PDB entry 1YKK | X-ray diffraction, 2.06 A resolution | chains B and H of the 12 polymer chains in the assembly

== Chain B (and H) ==
Molecule: Protocatechuate 3,4-dioxygenase beta chain
Source organism: Pseudomonas putida
Notes: EC 1.13.11.3; chain H of this document is another copy of the same molecule, construct and numbering; everything in this record applies to it too
UniProtKB: P00437 (PCXB_PSEPU); residues 301-538 here correspond to UniProt positions 1-238 (UniProt number = residue number - 300)
Sequence (238 residues; row label = number of the first residue in the row):
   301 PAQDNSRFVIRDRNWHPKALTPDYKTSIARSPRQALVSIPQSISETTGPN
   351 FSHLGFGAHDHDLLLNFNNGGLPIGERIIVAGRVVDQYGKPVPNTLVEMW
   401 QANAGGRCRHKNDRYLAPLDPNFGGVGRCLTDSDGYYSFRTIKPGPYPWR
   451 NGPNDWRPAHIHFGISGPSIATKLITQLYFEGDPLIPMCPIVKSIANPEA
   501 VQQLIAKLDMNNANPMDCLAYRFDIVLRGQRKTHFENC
Modified positions: C429 (s,s-(2-hydroxyethyl)thiocysteine; CME)
Construct notes: engineered mutation C408 (Tyr108 in P00437); modified residue (429)
Ion coordination: Fe ion: Y447, H460, H462

== Interface between chain B and chain H ==
Pairs across the interface (69; chain B residue first):
  L372(B) with L416(H); P418(H)
  P373(B) with P418(H)
  I374(B) with I374(H), hydrophobic; D420(H)
  G375(B) with A404(H); G405(H)
  E376(B) with A404(H), hydrogen bond (backbone-backbone); G405(H); G445(H); P446(H)
  R377(B) with Y415(H); L416(H)
  A404(B) with G375(H); E376(H), hydrogen bond (backbone-backbone)
  G405(B) with G375(H)
  Y415(B) with R377(H); M516(H); D517(H), hydrogen bond (side chain-backbone)
  L416(B) with L372(H); R377(H); M516(H)
  P418(B) with L372(H); P373(H); I374(H), hydrophobic
  L419(B) with I374(H)
  G445(B) with E376(H)
  P446(B) with E376(H)
  P448(B) with M516(H), hydrophobic
  W449(B) with M516(H)
  R450(B) with M516(H)
  P453(B) with P515(H)
  N454(B) with M510(H), hydrogen bond (side chain-backbone); P515(H)
  W456(B) with M510(H); N514(H); D517(H); C518(H); L519(H), hydrophobic
  E481(B) with P484(H)
  G482(B) with E481(H); G482(H)
  P484(B) with E481(H); L508(H), hydrophobic
  L485(B) with L508(H), hydrophobic; L519(H), hydrophobic
  M488(B) with L508(H), hydrophobic; M510(H), hydrophobic
  L508(B) with P484(H), hydrophobic; L485(H), hydrophobic; M488(H), hydrophobic
  M510(B) with N454(H), hydrogen bond (backbone-side chain); W456(H); M488(H), hydrophobic
  A513(B) with N454(H)
  N514(B) with W456(H)
  P515(B) with P453(H); N454(H)
  M516(B) with Y415(H); L416(H); P448(H), hydrophobic; W449(H); R450(H)
  D517(B) with Y415(H), hydrogen bond (backbone-side chain); W456(H)
  C518(B) with W456(H)
  L519(B) with P446(H), hydrophobic; W456(H), hydrophobic; L485(H), hydrophobic
Other interface residues (no listed pair), chain B (36 interface residues in all): D420, Y521
Other interface residues (no listed pair), chain H (38 interface residues in all): A417, L419, P444, A513, Y521

== In short ==
36 residues of chain B and 38 residues of chain H are in contact, with 6 hydrogen bonds. Among the polar pairs
are Y415(B)-D517(H), N454(B)-M510(H) and E376(B)-A404(H). Y447(B), H460(B) and H462(B) coordinate a Fe ion
ion.
Both chains are Protocatechuate 3,4-dioxygenase beta chain (Pseudomonas putida). Entry 1YKK (Protocatechuate
3,4-Dioxygenase Y408C Mutant) was determined by X-ray diffraction (same publication as 1YKL, 1YKM, 1YKN, 1YKO
and 1YKP).
